Entry 6REB (electron microscopy, 3.20 A resolution); this record covers chains 2 and 4 of the 31 polymer chains in the assembly.

# Chain 2
Molecule: ASA-2: Polytomella F-ATP synthase associated subunit 2
Organism: Polytomella sp. Pringsheim 198.80
Notes: engineered mutation(s): P165F, N167S
Amino-acid sequence (441 residues; numbered 5 to 445; the number before each row is that of its first residue):
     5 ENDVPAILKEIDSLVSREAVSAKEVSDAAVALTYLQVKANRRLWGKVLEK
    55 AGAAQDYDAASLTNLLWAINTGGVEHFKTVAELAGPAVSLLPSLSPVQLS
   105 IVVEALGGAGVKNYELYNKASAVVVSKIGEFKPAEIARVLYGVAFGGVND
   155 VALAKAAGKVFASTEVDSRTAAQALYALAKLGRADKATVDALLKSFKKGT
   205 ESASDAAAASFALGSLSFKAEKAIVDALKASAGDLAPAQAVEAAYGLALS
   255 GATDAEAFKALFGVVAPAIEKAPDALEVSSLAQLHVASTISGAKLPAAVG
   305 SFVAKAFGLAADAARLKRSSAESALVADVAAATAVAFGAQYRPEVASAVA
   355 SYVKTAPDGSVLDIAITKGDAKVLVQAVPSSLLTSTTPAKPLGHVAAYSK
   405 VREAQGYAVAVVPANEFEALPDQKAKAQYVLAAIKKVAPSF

# Chain 4
Molecule: Mitochondrial ATP synthase associated protein ASA4
Organism: Polytomella sp. Pringsheim 198.80
UniProtKB: D7NIZ2 (D7NIZ2_9CHLO); numbering as in UniProt (aligned over 1-294)
Amino-acid sequence (294 residues; numbered 1 to 294; the number before each row is that of its first residue):
     1 ATEPAVSKKEVLYFLSSKDAESSTAVKSYLKSLYAGAQVEATETDASELI
    51 AQLEKKYLSAQVVEPGVHNIALPLGESGSAPVKRYAAELFNLGAQAGFEC
   101 PFIEVSKKFGQETATSETVKDVLNKTKSYVSADYNAALNEVLSSVEAEIN
   151 GPVLFDGKTEGFKKFAAKAKAVAVSRGLPADTILAYCAGSANEDAADKVS
   201 KEFFTWFESAYTADAAAEVKAIEAEAASILDRHLAKPVAQIRKEQASAYA
   251 SLLKRAETAKGAKWAEKYLEDVKAVQWFDASVAEAPASGPKVAA
Unresolved in the structure: 1-4

# How chain 2 and chain 4 interact
Contacting residue pairs (76):
  Arg46(2) - Ser288(4)  hydrogen bond (side chain-backbone)
  Phe81(2) - Arg84(4)
  Phe81(2) - Ala87(4)  hydrophobic
  Phe81(2) - Glu88(4)
  Lys82(2) - Ala71(4)
  Lys82(2) - Arg84(4)
  Ala85(2) - Arg84(4)
  Glu86(2) - Pro81(4)
  Glu86(2) - Arg84(4)  salt bridge
  Gly89(2) - Ala80(4)
  Lys116(2) - Ala87(4)
  Lys116(2) - Phe90(4)
  Lys116(2) - Glu208(4)
  Lys116(2) - Tyr211(4)  hydrogen bond (backbone-side chain)
  Asn117(2) - Lys83(4)
  Asn117(2) - Glu208(4)
  Tyr118(2) - Phe204(4)  hydrophobic
  Tyr118(2) - Glu208(4)  hydrogen bond (backbone-side chain)
  Tyr118(2) - Tyr211(4)
  Glu119(2) - Lys83(4)  salt bridge
  Glu119(2) - Glu208(4)  hydrogen bond (backbone-side chain)
  Asn122(2) - Lys201(4)
  Asn122(2) - Thr205(4)
  Ser125(2) - Lys201(4)  hydrogen bond
  Asn153(2) - Asp197(4)
  Asp154(2) - Asp197(4)
  Asp154(2) - Lys201(4)
  Val155(2) - Glu193(4)
  Val155(2) - Asp197(4)  hydrogen bond (backbone-side chain)
  Ala156(2) - Asp197(4)  hydrogen bond (backbone-side chain)
  Lys159(2) - Glu193(4)  salt bridge
  Lys159(2) - Asp194(4)  salt bridge
  Arg187(2) - Glu193(4)  salt bridge
  Ile273(2) - Tyr34(4)  hydrophobic
  Glu274(2) - Tyr34(4)
  Pro277(2) - Tyr34(4)  hydrophobic
  Asp278(2) - Lys27(4)
  Asp278(2) - Lys31(4)
  Glu281(2) - Leu15(4)
  Glu281(2) - Ser16(4)
  Val282(2) - Leu15(4)  hydrophobic
  Val282(2) - Leu30(4)  hydrophobic
  Leu285(2) - Leu30(4)  hydrophobic
  Ala302(2) - Tyr34(4)
  Val303(2) - Tyr34(4)
  Phe306(2) - Leu30(4)
  Phe306(2) - Tyr34(4)  hydrophobic
  Lys309(2) - Leu33(4)  hydrogen bond (side chain-backbone)
  Lys309(2) - Gly36(4)
  Lys309(2) - Ala37(4)  hydrogen bond (side chain-backbone)
  Lys309(2) - Val39(4)
  Leu313(2) - Lys8(4)
  Leu313(2) - Leu12(4)
  Leu313(2) - Leu15(4)
  Leu313(2) - Leu33(4)  hydrophobic
  Asp316(2) - Leu12(4)
  Asp316(2) - Thr42(4)  hydrogen bond
  Ala317(2) - Leu12(4)
  Ala317(2) - Leu15(4)  hydrophobic
  Leu320(2) - Lys9(4)
  Leu320(2) - Leu12(4)  hydrophobic
  Leu320(2) - Tyr13(4)  hydrophobic
  Leu320(2) - Lys55(4)
  Lys321(2) - Leu12(4)
  Lys321(2) - Tyr13(4)  hydrogen bond (side chain-backbone)
  Lys321(2) - Gln95(4)  hydrogen bond (side chain-backbone)
  Ser323(2) - Glu99(4)
  Ser324(2) - Glu99(4)
  Ser324(2) - Lys107(4)  hydrogen bond
  Val357(2) - Thr44(4)
  Thr359(2) - Thr44(4)
  Asp362(2) - Val39(4)
  Gly363(2) - Thr42(4)  hydrogen bond (backbone-side chain)
  Val365(2) - Thr42(4)
  Val365(2) - Thr44(4)
  Ser389(2) - Glu193(4)
Also at the interface, not in a pair above, chain 2 (45 interface residues in all): Ala88, Ala314, Thr390
Also at the interface, not in a pair above, chain 4 (43 interface residues in all): Tyr29, Glu40, Ala41, Glu76, Asn91, Gly97

# In short
The interface between chain 2 and chain 4 involves 45 residues on one side and 43 on the other; the contacts
include 14 hydrogen bonds and 5 salt bridges. Polar contacts include Glu86(2)-Arg84(4), Glu119(2)-Lys83(4) and
Lys159(2)-Glu193(4).
Chain 2 is ASA-2: Polytomella F-ATP synthase associated subunit 2 and chain 4 is Mitochondrial ATP synthase
associated protein ASA4, both from Polytomella sp. Pringsheim 198.80; the structure, Cryo-EM structure of
Polytomella F-ATP synthase, Rotary substate 3A, composite map, was determined by electron microscopy (same
publication as 6RD4, 6RD5, 6RD6, 6RD7, 6RD8, 6RD9 and 46 further entries).
